Entry 7Y5A (electron microscopy, 3.50 A resolution); this record covers chains A and D of the 7 polymer chains in the assembly.

[Chain A]
Molecule: ATP synthase subunit alpha
Source organism: Mycolicibacterium smegmatis
Notes: EC 7.1.2.2
UniProt: A0R202 (ATPA_MYCS2); residue numbers follow UniProt; this construct covers 1-548
Chain sequence (548 residues; row label = number of the first residue in the row):
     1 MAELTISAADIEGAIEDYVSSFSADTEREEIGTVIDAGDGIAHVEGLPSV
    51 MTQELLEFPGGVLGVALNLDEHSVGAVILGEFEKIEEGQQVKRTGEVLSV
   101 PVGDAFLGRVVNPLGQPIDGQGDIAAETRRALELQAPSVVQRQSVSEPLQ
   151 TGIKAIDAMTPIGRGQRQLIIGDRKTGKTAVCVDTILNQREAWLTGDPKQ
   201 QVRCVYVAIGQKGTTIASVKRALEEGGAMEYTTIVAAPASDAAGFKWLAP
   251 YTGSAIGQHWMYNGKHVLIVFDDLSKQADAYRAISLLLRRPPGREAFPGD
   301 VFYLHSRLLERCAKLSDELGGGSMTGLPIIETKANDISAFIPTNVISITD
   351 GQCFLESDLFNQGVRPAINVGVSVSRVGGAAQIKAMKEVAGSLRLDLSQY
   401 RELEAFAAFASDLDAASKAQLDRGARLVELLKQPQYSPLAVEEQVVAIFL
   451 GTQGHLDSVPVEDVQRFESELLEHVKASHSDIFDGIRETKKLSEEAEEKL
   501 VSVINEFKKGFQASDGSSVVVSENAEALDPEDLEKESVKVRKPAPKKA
Not modelled in the structure: 1-27, 516-533, 546-548
Ligand contacts:
  - ADP (adenosine-5'-diphosphate): Val374, Ser375, Arg376
  - ATP (adenosine-5'-triphosphate): Asp173, Arg174, Lys175, Thr176, Gly177, Lys178, Thr179, Ala180, Glu331, Phe360, Arg365, Gln433, Pro434, Gln435
UniProt features mapped onto this chain:
  - binding site (ATP): Gly172 to Thr179
  - site: Ser373 (Required for activity)
From the paper describing this entry:
  - conformationally variable residues (order/disorder transition): Ala527 to Pro545

[Chain D]
Molecule: ATP synthase subunit beta
Source organism: Mycolicibacterium smegmatis
Notes: EC 7.1.2.2
UniProt: A0R200 (ATPB_MYCS2); residue numbers follow UniProt; this construct covers 2-475
Chain sequence (481 residues; each row starts with the number of its first residue; numbers below 1 keep their minus sign (Met-5 is residue -5)):
    -5 MHHHHHHTATAEKTAGRVVRITGPVVDVEFPRGSVPELFNALHAEITFGA
    45 LAKTLTLEVAQHLGDSLVRCISMQPTDGLVRGVEVTDTGASISVPVGDGV
    95 KGHVFNALGDCLDDPGYGKDFEHWSIHRKPPAFSDLEPRTEMLETGLKVV
   145 DLLTPYVRGGKIALFGGAGVGKTVLIQEMINRIARNFGGTSVFAGVGERT
   195 REGNDLWVELADANVLKDTALVFGQMDEPPGTRMRVALSALTMAEFFRDE
   245 QGQDVLLFIDNIFRFTQAGSEVSTLLGRMPSAVGYQPTLADEMGELQERI
   295 TSTRGRSITSMQAVYVPADDYTDPAPATTFAHLDATTELSRAVFSKGIFP
   345 AVDPLASSSTILDPAIVGDEHYRVAQEVIRILQRYKDLQDIIAILGIDEL
   395 SEEDKQLVNRARRIERFLSQNMMAAEQFTGQPGSTVPLKETIEAFDKLTK
   445 GEFDHLPEQAFFLIGGLDDLAKKAESLGAKL
Not modelled in the structure: -5 to 7, 472-475
Construct notes: initiating methionine (-5); expression tag (-4 to 1)
Ion coordination: Mg2+: Thr167 (together with ADP)
Ligand contacts: ADP (adenosine-5'-diphosphate): Gly161, Ala162, Gly163, Val164, Gly165, Lys166, Thr167, Val168, Arg193, Phe343, Met416, Ala419, Phe422
From the paper describing this entry:
  - conformationally variable residues (domain motion): Asp392 to Asp398

[Interface between chain A and chain D]
Contacting residue pairs (53):
  Leu47(A) with Arg75(D), hydrogen bond (backbone-side chain)
  Val50(A) with Val74(D)
  Met51(A) with Phe42(D), hydrophobic; Gly72(D)
  Thr52(A) with Thr70(D); Asp71(D); Gly72(D), hydrogen bond (side chain-backbone); Leu73(D)
  Gln53(A) with Asp71(D)
  Asn68(A) with Ile15(D); Thr16(D), hydrogen bond
  Leu69(A) with Ile15(D); Thr16(D), hydrogen bond (backbone-side chain); Arg75(D)
  Asp70(A) with Arg14(D), salt bridge; Arg75(D), hydrogen bond (backbone-side chain)
  Val74(A) with Arg75(D)
  Val97(A) with Phe42(D), hydrophobic
  Glu133(A) with Asp71(D)
  Val139(A) with Thr194(D); Gly197(D); Asn198(D); Phe217(D), hydrophobic
  Val140(A) with Trp201(D), hydrophobic
  Arg142(A) with Thr194(D); Asn198(D)
  Gln143(A) with Asn198(D)
  Arg290(A) with Thr16(D)
  Arg294(A) with Val277(D)
  Asp300(A) with Glu265(D)
  Phe302(A) with Met220(D), hydrophobic
  Tyr303(A) with Asp221(D), hydrogen bond (side chain-backbone); Glu222(D); Pro223(D)
  Ser306(A) with Met220(D)
  Glu310(A) with Asp221(D)
  Ser338(A) with Ala312(D)
  Thr343(A) with Ala312(D)
  Ser347(A) with Arg193(D); Arg258(D), hydrogen bond
  Ile348(A) with Met220(D), hydrophobic
  Thr349(A) with Arg193(D), hydrogen bond (backbone-side chain)
  Asp350(A) with Arg193(D)
  Val374(A) with Phe338(D), hydrophobic
  Arg376(A) with Arg195(D); Phe422(D)
  Val377(A) with Phe422(D)
  Leu395(A) with Gly341(D); Phe343(D), hydrophobic
  Gln399(A) with Lys340(D); Gly341(D); Phe456(D)
  Gln420(A) with Gln453(D), hydrogen bond
Also at the interface, not in a pair above, chain A (53 interface residues in all): Pro48, Glu71, Ser73, Gly95, Pro137, Ser138, Pro291, Gly299, Ile346, Gly371, Val372, Gly378, Gly379, Ser392, Arg394, Ser398, Glu402, Phe406, Phe409
Also at the interface, not in a pair above, chain D (47 interface residues in all): Val13, Leu45, Pro69, Ala162, Gly163, Thr268, Tyr309, Ser339, Ile342, Ile388, Gly390, Ile391, Arg406, Arg410, Thr423

[Overview]
53 residues of chain A face 47 of chain D across their interface; the contacts include 9 hydrogen bonds and 1
salt bridge. Among the polar pairs are Asp70(A)-Arg14(D), Leu47(A)-Arg75(D) and Thr52(A)-Gly72(D). ADP is
bound between chain A and chain D. Bound to chain A: ATP. The paper reports conformational variability at
Ala527(A) and Asp392(D).
Chain A is ATP synthase subunit alpha and chain D is ATP synthase subunit beta, both from Mycolicibacterium
smegmatis; the structure, Cryo-EM structure of the Mycolicibacterium smegmatis F1-ATPase, was determined by
electron microscopy (same publication as 7Y5B, 7Y5C and 7Y5D).
